PDB entry 2R4X | X-ray diffraction, 2.10 A resolution | chains A and B

Chain A (and B):
Name: Globin-1
From: Scapharca inaequivalvis
Notes: chain B of this document is another copy of the same molecule, construct and numbering; everything in this record applies to it too
UniProtKB: P02213 (GLB1_SCAIN); residue numbers follow UniProt; this construct covers 1-146
Amino-acid sequence (146 residues; row label = number of the first residue in the row):
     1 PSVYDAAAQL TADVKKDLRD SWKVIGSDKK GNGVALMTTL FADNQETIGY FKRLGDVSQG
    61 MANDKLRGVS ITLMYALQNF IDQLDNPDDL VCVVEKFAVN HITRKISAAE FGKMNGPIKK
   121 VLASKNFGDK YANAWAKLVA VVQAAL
Unresolved in the structure: 1
Differences from the reference sequence: engineered mutation Val69 (His in P02213), Met114 (Ile in P02213)
Curated features (UniProtKB/Swiss-Prot):
  - binding site (heme b): His101
Ion coordination: heme Fe: His101 (together with carbon monoxide)
Residues lining bound ligands:
  - carbon monoxide (CMO): Met37, Phe51, Val69, Leu73
  - heme (HEM): Thr47, Tyr50, Phe51, Arg53, Leu54, Val69, Thr72, Leu73, Ala76, Leu77, Phe80, Phe97, Asn100, His101, Arg104, Ile106, Glu110, Phe111, Met114, Val139

Chain A / chain B interface:
Residue-residue contacts (36):
  Lys30(A) - Asp89(B)  salt bridge
  Arg53(A) - Lys96(B)
  Arg53(A) - Val99(B)
  Asp64(A) - Cys92(B)
  Arg67(A) - Asp88(B)  hydrogen bond (side chain-backbone)
  Arg67(A) - Asp89(B)  salt bridge
  Arg67(A) - Cys92(B)
  Gly68(A) - Cys92(B)
  Val69(A) - Lys96(B)
  Ile71(A) - Asn79(B)
  Ile71(A) - Gln83(B)
  Ile71(A) - Val93(B)  hydrophobic
  Thr72(A) - Asn79(B)
  Thr72(A) - Phe97(B)
  Tyr75(A) - Gln78(B)
  Tyr75(A) - Asn79(B)
  Tyr75(A) - Asp82(B)  hydrogen bond
  Tyr75(A) - Gln83(B)  hydrogen bond
  Gln78(A) - Tyr75(B)
  Asn79(A) - Ile71(B)
  Asn79(A) - Thr72(B)
  Asn79(A) - Tyr75(B)
  Asp82(A) - Tyr75(B)  hydrogen bond
  Gln83(A) - Ile71(B)
  Gln83(A) - Tyr75(B)  hydrogen bond
  Asp88(A) - Arg67(B)  hydrogen bond (backbone-side chain)
  Asp89(A) - Lys30(B)  salt bridge
  Asp89(A) - Arg67(B)  salt bridge
  Cys92(A) - Asp64(B)
  Cys92(A) - Arg67(B)
  Cys92(A) - Gly68(B)
  Val93(A) - Ile71(B)  hydrophobic
  Lys96(A) - Arg53(B)
  Val99(A) - Arg53(B)
  Asn100(A) - Arg104(B)
  Arg104(A) - Asn100(B)
Also at the interface, not in a pair above, chain A (23 interface residues in all): Asn86, Phe97
Also at the interface, not in a pair above, chain B (23 interface residues in all): Val69, Asn86

Overview:
The chain A/chain B interface involves 23 residues from each chain; the contacts include 6 hydrogen bonds and
4 salt bridges. Polar pairs include Lys30(A)-Asp89(B), Arg67(A)-Asp89(B) and Arg67(A)-Asp88(B). Chain A binds
heme and carbon monoxide. From UniProt: heme b-binding residue His101(A) on chain A.
Both chains are Globin-1 (Scapharca inaequivalvis). Entry 2R4X (Ligand Migration and Binding in The Dimeric
Hemoglobin of Scapharca Inaequivalvis: H69V/I114M co complex) was determined by X-ray diffraction (same
publication as 2R4W, 2R4Y, 2R4Z, 2Z85 and 2Z8A).
